PDB entry 1NJX | X-ray diffraction, 1.65 A resolution | chains B and A of the 3 polymer chains in the assembly

Chain B:
Molecule: DNA primer strand
Sequence (11 nucleotides; numbered 19 to 29; the number before each row is that of its first residue):
    19 GCATGATGCTT

Chain A:
Name: DNA polymerase I
From: Geobacillus stearothermophilus
Notes: EC 2.7.7.7; fragment: bacillus fragment (analogous to the e. coli klenow fragment)
UniProtKB: P52026 (DPO1_BACST); numbering as in UniProt (aligned over 304-876)
Sequence (580 residues; row label = number of the first residue in the row):
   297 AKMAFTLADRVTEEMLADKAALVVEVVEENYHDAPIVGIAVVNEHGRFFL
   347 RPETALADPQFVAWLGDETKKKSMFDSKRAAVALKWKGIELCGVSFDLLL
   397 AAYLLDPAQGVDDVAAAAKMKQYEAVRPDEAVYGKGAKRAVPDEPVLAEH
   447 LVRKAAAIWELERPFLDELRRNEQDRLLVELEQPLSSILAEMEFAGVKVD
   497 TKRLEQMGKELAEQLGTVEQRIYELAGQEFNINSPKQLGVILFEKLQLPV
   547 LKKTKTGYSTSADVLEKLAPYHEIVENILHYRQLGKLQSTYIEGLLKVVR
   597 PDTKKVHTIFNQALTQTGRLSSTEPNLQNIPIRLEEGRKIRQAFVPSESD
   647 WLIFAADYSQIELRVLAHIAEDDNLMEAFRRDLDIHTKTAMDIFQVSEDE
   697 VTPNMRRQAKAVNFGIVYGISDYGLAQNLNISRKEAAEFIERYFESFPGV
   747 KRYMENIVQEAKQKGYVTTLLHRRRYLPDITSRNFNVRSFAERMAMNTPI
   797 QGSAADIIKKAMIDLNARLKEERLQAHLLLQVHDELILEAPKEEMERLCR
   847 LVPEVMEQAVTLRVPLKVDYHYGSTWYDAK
UniProt features mapped onto this chain:
  - natural variant: Arg306 (S306R: In strain: X; this construct carries the variant), Glu309 (D309E: In strain: X; this construct carries the variant), Val320 (V320L: In strain: X), Asp329 (H329D: In strain: X; this construct carries the variant), His341 (R341H: In strain: X; this construct carries the variant), Gln356 (K356Q: In strain: X; this construct carries the variant), Val358 (L358V: In strain: X; this construct carries the variant), Ser369 (T369S: In strain: X; this construct carries the variant), Cys388 (R388C: In strain: X; this construct carries the variant), Ser391 (V391S: In strain: X; this construct carries the variant), Ala411 (A411R: In strain: X), Ala413 (V413A: In strain: X; this construct carries the variant), 33 further natural variant entries in UniProt
Metal / ion sites: Mg2+: Asp653, Tyr654, Asp830

How chain B and chain A interact:
Contacting residue pairs - 34 pairs, chain B then chain A:
  DG19(B) - Ala433(A)  phosphate contact
  DC20(B) - Gly432(A)  phosphate contact
  DC20(B) - Ala433(A)  hydrogen bond to the phosphate
  DG23(B) - Lys551(A)  salt bridge to the phosphate
  DG23(B) - Thr552(A)  hydrogen bond to the phosphate
  DA24(B) - Pro531(A)  phosphate contact
  DA24(B) - Thr550(A)  hydrogen bond to the phosphate
  DA24(B) - Lys551(A)  hydrogen bond to the phosphate
  DA24(B) - Thr552(A)  hydrogen bond to the phosphate
  DT25(B) - Thr550(A)  phosphate contact
  DT25(B) - Ser555(A)  phosphate contact
  DT25(B) - Thr556(A)  hydrogen bond to the phosphate
  DT25(B) - Ser557(A)  hydrogen bond to the phosphate
  DT25(B) - Arg578(A)  hydrogen bond to the phosphate
  DG26(B) - Ser557(A)  phosphate contact
  DG26(B) - Ala558(A)  hydrogen bond to the phosphate
  DG26(B) - Arg578(A)  salt bridge to the phosphate
  DG26(B) - Lys582(A)  hydrogen bond to the base
  DC27(B) - Lys582(A)  sugar contact
  DC27(B) - Tyr587(A)  hydrogen bond to the sugar
  DC27(B) - Asn625(A)  hydrogen bond to the base
  DC27(B) - Pro627(A)  phosphate contact
  DT28(B) - Gln624(A)  sugar contact
  DT28(B) - Asn625(A)  sugar contact
  DT28(B) - Ile626(A)  sugar contact
  DT28(B) - Pro627(A)  phosphate contact
  DT28(B) - Ile628(A)  hydrogen bond to the phosphate
  DT28(B) - Arg629(A)  hydrogen bond to the phosphate
  DT29(B) - Ile628(A)  phosphate contact
  DT29(B) - Phe710(A)  base contact
  DT29(B) - Tyr714(A)  hydrogen bond to the base
  DT29(B) - Val828(A)  sugar contact
  DT29(B) - His829(A)  phosphate contact
  DT29(B) - Asp830(A)  phosphate contact
Also at the interface, not in a pair above, chain B (10 interface residues in all): DA21
Also at the interface, not in a pair above, chain A (28 interface residues in all): Lys431, Gly553, Tyr554, Arg637

Summary:
The interface between chain B and chain A involves 10 residues on one side and 28 on the other; the contacts
include 15 hydrogen bonds and 2 salt bridges. Polar pairs include DG26(B)-Lys582(A), DC27(B)-Asn625(A) and
DT29(B)-Tyr714(A). Asp653(A), Tyr654(A) and Asp830(A) form the Mg2+ site.
Here chain B is DNA primer strand and chain A is DNA polymerase I (Geobacillus stearothermophilus). Entry 1NJX
(Thymine-guanine mismatch at the polymerase active site) was determined by X-ray diffraction, deposited
together with 1NJW, 1NJY, 1NJZ, 1NK0, 1NK4, 1NK5 and 7 further entries.
